PDB entry 2Q3C | X-ray diffraction, 2.10 A resolution | chains A and B

Chain A:
Protein: Cysteine synthase A
From: Mycobacterium tuberculosis
Notes: EC 2.5.1.47
UniProtKB: P0A534 (CYSK_MYCTU); residues 1-310 here = UniProt positions 1-310
Sequence (313 residues; numbered -2 to 310; the number before each row is that of its first residue; numbers below 1 keep their minus sign (Gly-2 is residue -2)):
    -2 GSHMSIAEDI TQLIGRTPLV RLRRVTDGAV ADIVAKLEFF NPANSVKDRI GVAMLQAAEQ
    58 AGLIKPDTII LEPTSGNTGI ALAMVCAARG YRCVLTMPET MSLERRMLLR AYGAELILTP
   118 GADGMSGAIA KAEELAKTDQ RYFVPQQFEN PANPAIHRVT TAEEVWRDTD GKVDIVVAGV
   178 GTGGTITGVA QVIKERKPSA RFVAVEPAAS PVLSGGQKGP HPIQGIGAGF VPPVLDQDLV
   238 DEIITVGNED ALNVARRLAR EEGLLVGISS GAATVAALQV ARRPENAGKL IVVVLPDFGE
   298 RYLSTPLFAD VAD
Disordered / not traced: -2 to 0, 301-310
Differences from the reference sequence: cloning artifact (-2 to 0)
Modified / non-standard residues: Lys44 ((2S)-2-amino-6-[[3-hydroxy-2-methyl-5-(phosphonooxymethyl)pyridin-4-yl]methylideneamino]hexanoic acid; LLP)

Chain B:
Protein: DFSI inhibitory peptide
Sequence (4 residues; row label = number of the first residue in the row):
     1 DFSI

How chain A and chain B interact:
Pairs across the interface - 23 pairs, chain A then chain B:
  Lys44(A) with Ile4(B)
  Thr71(A) with Ile4(B), hydrogen bond (side chain-backbone)
  Ser72(A) with Phe2(B), hydrogen bond (side chain-backbone); Ser3(B), hydrogen bond
  Gly73(A) with Ser3(B); Ile4(B)
  Asn74(A) with Ile4(B), hydrogen bond (backbone-backbone)
  Thr75(A) with Ile4(B), hydrogen bond (backbone-backbone)
  Gly121(A) with Asp1(B)
  Met122(A) with Asp1(B), hydrogen bond (backbone-side chain); Phe2(B)
  Gln144(A) with Ile4(B), hydrogen bond (side chain-backbone)
  Phe145(A) with Phe2(B), hydrophobic; Ile4(B), hydrophobic
  Gly178(A) with Ile4(B)
  Thr179(A) with Ile4(B)
  Lys215(A) with Asp1(B), salt bridge
  Gln221(A) with Ser3(B)
  Gly222(A) with Ser3(B), hydrogen bond (backbone-backbone); Ile4(B)
  Gly224(A) with Phe2(B)
  Ala225(A) with Phe2(B); Ile4(B), hydrophobic
Interface residues without a listed pair, chain A (20 interface residues in all): Ser123, Ile223, Phe227
Interface features reported in the paper:
  - pairs named by the authors: Thr71(A)-Ile4(B) (backbone contact), Ser72(A)-Ser3(B) (hydrogen bond), Met122(A)-Phe2(B) (hydrophobic contact), Gln144(A)-Ile4(B) (hydrogen bond), Phe145(A)-Phe2(B) (hydrophobic contact), Phe145(A)-Ile4(B), Gly178(A)-Ile4(B), Gly222(A)-Ser3(B) (backbone contact), Gly222(A)-Ile4(B), Ile223(A)-Ser3(B) (water-mediated contact), Ala225(A)-Phe2(B) (hydrophobic contact), Ala225(A)-Ile4(B), Phe227(A)-Phe2(B) (hydrophobic contact)
  - interface residues, chain A: Met122(A), Lys215(A)
  - interface residues, chain B: Phe2(B), Ile4(B)

In short:
Chain A and chain B form an interface of 20 and 4 residues respectively, with 8 hydrogen bonds and 1 salt
bridge. Among the polar pairs are Lys215(A)-Asp1(B), Thr71(A)-Ile4(B) and Ser72(A)-Phe2(B). The paper
describes backbone contacts between Thr71(A) and Ile4(B) and Gly222(A) and Ser3(B); hydrogen bonds between
Ser72(A) and Ser3(B) and Gln144(A) and Ile4(B); hydrophobic contacts between Met122(A) and Phe2(B), Phe145(A)
and Phe2(B) and Ala225(A) and Phe2(B) among others. From the paper: interface residues Met122(A), Lys215(A)
and Phe2(B) among others.
Here chain A is Cysteine synthase A (Mycobacterium tuberculosis) and chain B is DFSI inhibitory peptide. Entry
2Q3C (2.1 A Resolution Crystal Structure of O-Acetylserine Sulfhydrylase (OASS) Holoenzyme From MYCOBACTERIUM
TUBERCULOSIS in Complex with ...) was determined by X-ray diffraction, deposited together with 2Q3D.
